PDB entry 9UD8 | electron microscopy, 3.75 A resolution | chains B and E of the 6 polymer chains in the assembly

Chain B:
Name: Na(+)-translocating NADH-quinone reductase subunit B
Source organism: Vibrio cholerae O395
Notes: EC 7.2.1.1
UniProt: A5F5X0 (NQRB_VIBC3); residues 1-415 here = UniProt positions 1-415
Chain sequence (415 residues; numbered 1 to 415; the number before each row is that of its first residue):
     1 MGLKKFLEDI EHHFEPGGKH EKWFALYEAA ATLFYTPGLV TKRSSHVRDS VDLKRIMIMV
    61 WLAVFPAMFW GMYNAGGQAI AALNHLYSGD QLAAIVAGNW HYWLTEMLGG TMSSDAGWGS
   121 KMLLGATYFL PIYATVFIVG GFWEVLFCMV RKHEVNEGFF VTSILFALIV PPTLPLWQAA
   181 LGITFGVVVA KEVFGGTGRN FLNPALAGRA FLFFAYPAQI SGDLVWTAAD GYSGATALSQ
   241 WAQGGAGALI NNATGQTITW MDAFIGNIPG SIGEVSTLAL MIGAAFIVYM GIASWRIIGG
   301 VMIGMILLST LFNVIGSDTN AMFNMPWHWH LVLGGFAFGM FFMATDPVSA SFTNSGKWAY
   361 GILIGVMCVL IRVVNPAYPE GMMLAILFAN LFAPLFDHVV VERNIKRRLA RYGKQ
Not modelled in the structure: 1-26, 414-415
UniProt features mapped onto this chain:
  - modified residue: Thr236 (FMN phosphoryl threonine)
  - mutagenesis: Phe185 (F185A: Decreases riboflavin content), Trp226 (W226L: Decreases riboflavin content)
Small-molecule neighbours:
  - FMN (flavin mononucleotide), molecule 1: Ile169, Arg209, Phe213, Ser221, Trp226, Thr236, Ala237, Leu238, Ser239, Pro269, Gly270, Ser271, Glu274, Gly334, Gly335, Phe338, Gly339, Met343, Pro379, Glu380, Gly381, Met382, Met383, Leu384
  - FMN, molecule 2: Phe213, Phe214, Pro217, Ser221, Gly222, Asp223, Ala377, Tyr378, Pro379
  - riboflavin (RBF): Ile56, Met57, Val60, Gly158, Val161, Thr162, Leu165, Lys191, Thr197, Gly198, Asn200, Asn203, Pro204, Ala205, Ile292, Phe342, Met343, Thr345, Asp346, Pro347, Val348, Ser349

Chain E:
Name: Na(+)-translocating NADH-quinone reductase subunit E
Source organism: Vibrio cholerae O395
Notes: EC 7.2.1.1
UniProt: A5F5Y5 (NQRE_VIBC3); numbering as in UniProt (aligned over 1-198)
Chain sequence (198 residues; row label = number of the first residue in the row):
     1 MEHYISLLVK SIFIENMALS FFLGMCTFLA VSKKVKTSFG LGIAVIVVLT ISVPVNNLVY
    61 NLVLKPDALV EGVDLSFLNF ITFIGVIAAL VQILEMILDR FFPPLYNALG IFLPLITVNC
   121 AIFGGVSFMV QRDYSFAESV VYGFGSGVGW MLAIVALAGI REKMKYSDVP PGLRGLGITF
   181 ITAGLMALGF MSFSGVQL
Metal / ion sites: 2Fe-2S cluster Fe: Cys120 (shared with 2 residues of chain D)
Small-molecule neighbours: 2Fe-2S cluster (FES): Gly24, Met25, Cys26, Cys120

How chain B and chain E interact:
Residue-residue contacts (41):
  Arg151(B) - Pro171(E)
  His153(B) - Asp168(E)  salt bridge
  Val189(B) - Leu185(E)
  Val193(B) - Pro170(E)
  Val193(B) - Leu173(E)  hydrophobic
  Phe194(B) - Met164(E)  hydrophobic
  Phe194(B) - Ser167(E)  hydrogen bond (backbone-side chain)
  Phe194(B) - Asp168(E)  hydrogen bond (backbone-backbone)
  Phe194(B) - Val169(E)
  Gly195(B) - Asp168(E)
  Gly198(B) - Tyr166(E)
  Arg199(B) - Tyr166(E)  hydrogen bond
  Arg199(B) - Ser167(E)
  Phe201(B) - Ile160(E)  hydrophobic
  Phe201(B) - Thr182(E)
  Leu202(B) - Leu185(E)  hydrophobic
  Ala210(B) - Leu188(E)  hydrophobic
  Val348(B) - Lys163(E)
  Phe352(B) - Lys163(E)
  Met367(B) - Phe193(E)  hydrophobic
  Leu370(B) - Phe193(E)  hydrophobic
  Ile371(B) - Ser192(E)
  Ile371(B) - Phe193(E)  hydrophobic
  Val374(B) - Val196(E)
  Val374(B) - Gln197(E)
  Asn375(B) - Ser192(E)  hydrogen bond (side chain-backbone)
  Asn375(B) - Gly195(E)
  Asn375(B) - Val196(E)
  Pro376(B) - Gly195(E)
  Tyr378(B) - Ser192(E)
  Leu384(B) - Ser192(E)
  Leu387(B) - Leu188(E)  hydrophobic
  Phe388(B) - Gly189(E)
  Leu391(B) - Ile160(E)
  Leu391(B) - Met186(E)  hydrophobic
  Leu391(B) - Phe190(E)  hydrophobic
  Phe392(B) - Leu152(E)  hydrophobic
  Pro394(B) - Ile160(E)  hydrophobic
  Leu395(B) - Val155(E)  hydrophobic
  Leu395(B) - Gly159(E)
  His398(B) - Glu162(E)  salt bridge
Other interface residues (no listed pair), chain B (33 interface residues in all): Phe185, Asn200, Phe214, Ser349, Asn390
Other interface residues (no listed pair), chain E (30 interface residues in all): Val35, Ala156, Ile178, Ile181, Met191

Overview:
Chain B and chain E form an interface of 33 and 30 residues respectively, with 4 hydrogen bonds and 2 salt
bridges. Among the polar pairs are His153(B)-Asp168(E), His398(B)-Glu162(E) and Phe194(B)-Ser167(E). Bound to
chain B: flavin mononucleotide and riboflavin. Chain E binds 2Fe-2S cluster.
Here chain B is Na(+)-translocating NADH-quinone reductase subunit B and chain E is Na(+)-translocating
NADH-quinone reductase subunit E, both from Vibrio cholerae O395. Entry 9UD8 (Cryo-EM structure of
Na+-translocating NADH-ubiquinone oxidoreductase from Vibrio cholerae reduced by NADH, in the absence of ...)
was determined by electron microscopy (same publication as 9U5G, 9UD3, 9UD4, 9UD5, 9UD6, 9UD9 and 4 further
entries).
